5JTL - chains B and C of the 5 polymer chains in the assembly; structure by solution NMR.

[Chain B (and C)]
Protein: Protein-export protein SecB
From: Escherichia coli O157:H7
Notes: chain C of this document is another copy of the same molecule, construct and numbering; everything in this record applies to it too
UniProtKB: P0AG88 (SECB_ECO57); residues 1-155 here = UniProt positions 1-155
Amino-acid sequence (155 residues; each row starts with the number of its first residue):
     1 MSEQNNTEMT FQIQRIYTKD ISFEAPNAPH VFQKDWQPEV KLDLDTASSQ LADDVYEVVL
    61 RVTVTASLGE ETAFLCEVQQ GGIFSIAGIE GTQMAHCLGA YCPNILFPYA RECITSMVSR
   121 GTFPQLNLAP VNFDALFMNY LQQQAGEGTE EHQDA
From the paper describing this entry:
  - mutagenesis - V40A/L42A/L44A (40-fold): decreased binding to Alkaline phosphatase

[How chain B and chain C interact]
Contacting residue pairs (10):
  Glu-112(B) / Arg-120(C)
  Ser-119(B) / Gln-125(C)
  Arg-120(B) / Glu-112(C)
  Thr-122(B) / Gln-125(C)
  Thr-122(B) / Asn-127(C)
  Phe-123(B) / Gln-125(C)
  Gln-125(B) / Ser-119(C)
  Gln-125(B) / Phe-123(C)
  Gln-125(B) / Pro-124(C)
  Gln-125(B) / Gln-125(C)
Other interface residues (no listed pair), chain B (9 interface residues in all): Thr-115, Val-118, Asn-127
Other interface residues (no listed pair), chain C (9 interface residues in all): Thr-115, Thr-122

[In short]
The chain B/chain C interface involves 9 residues from each chain. From the paper: V40A/L42A/L44A of chain B
reduce binding to Alkaline phosphatase.
Chain B and chain C are both Protein-export protein SecB (Escherichia coli O157:H7); the structure, The
structure of chaperone SecB in complex with unstructured proPhoA, was determined by solution NMR (same
publication as 5JTM, 5JTN, 5JTO, 5JTP, 5JTQ and 5JTR).
